2WLQ - chain A; structure by X-ray diffraction, 1.40 A resolution.

== Chain A ==
Protein: Putative laminarinase
From: Phanerochaete chrysosporium
Notes: EC 3.2.1.6
UniProt: Q874E3 (Q874E3_PHACH); residues 1-298 here correspond to UniProt positions 21-318 (UniProt number = residue number + 20)
Sequence (298 residues; numbered 1 to 298; the number before each row is that of its first residue):
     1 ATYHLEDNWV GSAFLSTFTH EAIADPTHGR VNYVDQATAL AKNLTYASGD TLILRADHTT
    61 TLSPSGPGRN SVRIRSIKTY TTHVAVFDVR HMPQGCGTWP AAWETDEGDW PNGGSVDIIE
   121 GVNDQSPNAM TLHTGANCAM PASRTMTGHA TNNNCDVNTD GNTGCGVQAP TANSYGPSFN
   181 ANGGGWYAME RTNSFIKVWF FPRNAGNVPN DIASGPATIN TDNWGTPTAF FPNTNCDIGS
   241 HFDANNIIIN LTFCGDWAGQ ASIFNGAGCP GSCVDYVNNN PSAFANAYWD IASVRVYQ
Sequence notes: engineered mutation Ser-115 (Glu135 in Q874E3)
Cystine bridges: Cys-96/Cys-269, Cys-138/Cys-236, Cys-155/Cys-165, Cys-254/Cys-273
Glycans and other covalent adducts: N-acetylglucosamine (NAG) linked to Asn-43

== Summary ==
Chain A is Putative laminarinase (Phanerochaete chrysosporium); the structure, Nucleophile-disabled Lam16A
mutant holds laminariheptaose (L7) in a cyclical conformation, was determined by X-ray diffraction (same
publication as 2WNE).
